Entry 5VIF (X-ray diffraction, 2.25 A resolution); this record covers chains A and B.

[Chain A]
Molecule: UDP-N-acetylglucosamine--peptide N-acetylglucosaminyltransferase 110 kDa subunit
From: Homo sapiens
Notes: EC 2.4.1.255
UniProtKB: O15294 (OGT1_HUMAN); residues 313-1031 here correspond to UniProt positions 323-1041 (UniProt number = residue number + 10)
Sequence (723 residues; each row starts with the number of its first residue):
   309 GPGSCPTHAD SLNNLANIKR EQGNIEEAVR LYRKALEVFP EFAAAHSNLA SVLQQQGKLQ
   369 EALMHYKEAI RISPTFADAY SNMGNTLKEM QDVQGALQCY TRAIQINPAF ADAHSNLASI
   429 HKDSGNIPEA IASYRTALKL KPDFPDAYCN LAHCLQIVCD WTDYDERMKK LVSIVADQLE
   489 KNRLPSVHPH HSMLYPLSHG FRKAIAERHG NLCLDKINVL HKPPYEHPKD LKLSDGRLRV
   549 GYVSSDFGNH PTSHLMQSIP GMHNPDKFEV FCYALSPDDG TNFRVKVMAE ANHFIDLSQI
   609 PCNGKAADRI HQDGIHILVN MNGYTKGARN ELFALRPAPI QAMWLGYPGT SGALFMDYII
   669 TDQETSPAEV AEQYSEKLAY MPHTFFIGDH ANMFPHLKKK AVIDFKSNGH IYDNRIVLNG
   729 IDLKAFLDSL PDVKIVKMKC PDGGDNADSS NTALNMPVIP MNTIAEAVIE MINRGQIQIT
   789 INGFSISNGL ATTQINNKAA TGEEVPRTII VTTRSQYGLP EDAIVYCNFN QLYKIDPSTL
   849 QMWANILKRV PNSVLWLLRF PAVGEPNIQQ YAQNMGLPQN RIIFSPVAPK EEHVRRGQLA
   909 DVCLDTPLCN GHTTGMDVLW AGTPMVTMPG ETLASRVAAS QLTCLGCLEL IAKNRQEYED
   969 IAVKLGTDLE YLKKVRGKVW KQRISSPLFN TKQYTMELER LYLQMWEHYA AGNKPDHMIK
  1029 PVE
Disordered / not traced: 309-322, 714-717, 745-762, 1028-1031
Sequence notes: expression tag (309-312)
Small-molecule neighbours:
  - 9C1 (2-{[(2E)-4-chlorobut-2-enoyl]amino}-2-deoxy-beta-D-glucopyranose): His498, His499, Met501, Leu502, His558, Pro559, Thr560, Leu563, Leu653, Gly654, Pro656, Phe694, Tyr841, Lys842, Cys917, His920, Thr921
  - UDP (uridine-5'-diphosphate): Pro559, His562, Phe837, Asn838, Gln839, Lys842, Leu866, Phe868, Val895, Ala896, Pro897, Lys898, His901, Arg904, Gly919, His920, Thr921, Thr922, Asp925
Swiss-Prot annotation at these positions:
  - region: Lys981 to Lys1000 (Required for phosphatidylinositol 3,4,5-triphosphate binding)
  - motif: Asp454 to Tyr456 (DFP motif), Lys477 to Pro493 (Nuclear localization signal)
  - active site: His498 (Proton acceptor)
  - binding site (UDP): Gln839, Lys842, Ala896 to Lys898, His901 to Arg904, His920 to Thr922, Asp925
  - modified residue: Thr444 (Phosphothreonine), Tyr979 (Phosphotyrosine)
  - glycosylation: Ser389 (O-linked (GlcNAc) serine)
From the paper describing this entry:
  - mutagenesis - D554N: decreased catalytic activity on NUP62
  - catalytic residues: Asp554
  - mutagenesis - N321A/N322A: decreased binding to NUP62
  - mutagenesis - N321A/N322A: abolished catalytic activity on OGA-D175N
  - mutagenesis - D554N: unchanged binding to NUP62

[Chain B]
Molecule: CKII
Sequence (14 residues; numbered 13 to 26; the number before each row is that of its first residue):
    13 YPGGSTPVSS ANMM
Disordered / not traced: 25-26
Covalent attachments: compound 9C1 linked to Ser21
Small-molecule neighbours: UDP (uridine-5'-diphosphate): Thr18, Pro19, Val20

[Interface between chain A and chain B]
Contacting residue pairs (25; chain A residue first):
  His496(A) with Ala23(B); Asn24(B), hydrogen bond
  His498(A) with Ala23(B)
  His499(A) with Ala23(B)
  Asn557(A) with Pro19(B)
  His558(A) with Pro19(B); Val20(B), hydrogen bond (side chain-backbone)
  Pro559(A) with Pro19(B)
  Tyr632(A) with Ala23(B); Asn24(B)
  Thr633(A) with Ser22(B); Ala23(B); Asn24(B)
  Lys634(A) with Ser22(B), hydrogen bond (backbone-backbone); Ala23(B); Asn24(B)
  Ala636(A) with Asn24(B)
  Gln839(A) with Val20(B)
  Phe868(A) with Val20(B), hydrophobic
  Val895(A) with Tyr13(B); Pro14(B); Thr18(B)
  Ala896(A) with Tyr13(B); Thr18(B)
  Pro897(A) with Tyr13(B)
Other interface residues (no listed pair), chain A (18 interface residues in all): His562, Thr801, Pro894
Other interface residues (no listed pair), chain B (9 interface residues in all): Ser21

[Summary]
The interface between chain A and chain B involves 18 residues on one side and 9 on the other; the contacts
include 3 hydrogen bonds. Polar contacts include His496(A)-Asn24(B), His558(A)-Val20(B) and
Lys634(A)-Ser22(B). UDP is bound between chain A and chain B. The paper reports the catalytic residue
Asp554(A); D554N of chain A reduces catalytic activity on NUP62.
Here chain A is UDP-N-acetylglucosamine--peptide N-acetylglucosaminyltransferase 110 kDa subunit (Homo
sapiens) and chain B is CKII. Entry 5VIF (Electrophilic probes for deciphering substrate recognition by
O-GlcNAc transferase) was determined by X-ray diffraction, deposited together with 5VIE.
